Entry 6PE5 (electron microscopy, 3.20 A resolution); this record covers chains O and P of the 17 polymer chains in the assembly.

# Chain O (and P)
Name: V-type proton ATPase subunit c
From: Saccharomyces cerevisiae (strain ATCC 204508 / S288c)
Notes: chain P of this document is another copy of the same molecule, construct and numbering; everything in this record applies to it too
UniProtKB: P25515 (VATL1_YEAST); residues 1-160 here = UniProt positions 1-160
Chain sequence (160 residues; each row starts with the number of its first residue):
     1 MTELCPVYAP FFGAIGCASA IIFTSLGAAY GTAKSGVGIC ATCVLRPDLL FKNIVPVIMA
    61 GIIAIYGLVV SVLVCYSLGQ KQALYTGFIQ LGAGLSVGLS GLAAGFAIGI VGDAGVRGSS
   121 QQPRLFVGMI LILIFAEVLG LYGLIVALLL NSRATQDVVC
Unresolved in the structure: 160
Curated features (UniProtKB/Swiss-Prot):
  - site: Glu-137 (Essential for proton translocation)
  - mutagenesis: Glu-137 (E137D: Partial inactivation; E137Q/V/K: Inactivation)

# Interface between chain O and chain P
Contacting residue pairs - 56 pairs, chain O then chain P:
  Glu-3(O) with Met-1(P), hydrogen bond (side chain-backbone); Val-7(P)
  Leu-4(O) with Met-1(P), hydrophobic
  Tyr-85(O) with Pro-10(P), hydrophobic; Leu-78(P); Gly-79(P); Gln-80(P)
  Phe-88(O) with Phe-11(P), hydrophobic; Ala-14(P)
  Gly-92(O) with Ala-18(P)
  Leu-95(O) with Ile-22(P)
  Ser-96(O) with Ala-18(P)
  Leu-99(O) with Ile-22(P), hydrophobic
  Ser-100(O) with Ser-25(P)
  Ala-103(O) with Ser-25(P); Leu-26(P), hydrophobic; Ala-29(P)
  Ala-107(O) with Ala-29(P)
  Ile-110(O) with Val-37(P), hydrophobic
  Val-111(O) with Ala-33(P), hydrophobic
  Ala-114(O) with Cys-40(P)
  Gly-115(O) with Cys-40(P)
  Gln-121(O) with Val-44(P)
  Gln-122(O) with Cys-43(P); Val-44(P), hydrogen bond (side chain-backbone); Pro-47(P)
  Arg-124(O) with Pro-47(P); Leu-50(P)
  Leu-125(O) with Cys-40(P); Cys-43(P)
  Val-127(O) with Phe-51(P), hydrophobic
  Gly-128(O) with Leu-50(P)
  Ile-132(O) with Thr-32(P); Ile-54(P), hydrophobic
  Phe-135(O) with Val-57(P), hydrophobic; Ile-58(P), hydrophobic
  Leu-139(O) with Ser-25(P); Ala-28(P), hydrophobic; Ala-29(P)
  Tyr-142(O) with Ile-21(P), hydrophobic; Ala-64(P), hydrophobic; Ile-65(P)
  Val-146(O) with Ile-21(P), hydrophobic; Leu-68(P), hydrophobic; Ser-71(P)
  Leu-149(O) with Val-72(P), hydrophobic; Cys-75(P), hydrogen bond (backbone-side chain); Tyr-76(P), hydrophobic
  Leu-150(O) with Cys-17(P), hydrophobic; Cys-75(P)
  Arg-153(O) with Cys-75(P), hydrogen bond (side chain-backbone); Tyr-76(P); Leu-78(P), hydrogen bond (side chain-backbone)
  Asp-157(O) with Gln-80(P)
  Val-158(O) with Gln-80(P)
  Val-159(O) with Gln-80(P), hydrogen bond (backbone-side chain)
Interface residues without a listed pair, chain O (41 interface residues in all): Ala-83, Leu-84, Ile-89, Leu-91, Gly-118, Leu-131, Ala-136, Gly-143, Ile-145
Interface residues without a listed pair, chain P (41 interface residues in all): Tyr-8, Ile-15, Gly-36, Ile-39, Asp-48, Lys-81

# Overview
The chain O/chain P interface involves 41 residues from each chain, with 6 hydrogen bonds. Polar pairs include
Glu-3(O)/Met-1(P), Gln-122(O)/Val-44(P) and Leu-149(O)/Cys-75(P). From UniProt: one mutagenesis site on chain
O.
Chain O and chain P are both V-type proton ATPase subunit c (Saccharomyces cerevisiae (strain ATCC 204508 /
S288c)); the structure, Yeast Vo motor in complex with 2 VopQ molecules, was determined by electron
microscopy, deposited together with 6PE4.
